Entry 7EHM (X-ray diffraction, 2.13 A resolution); this record covers chains A and B.

# Chain A (and B)
Molecule: Bifunctional methylenetetrahydrofolate dehydrogenase/cyclohydrolase, mitochondrial
From: Homo sapiens
Notes: EC 1.5.1.15, 3.5.4.9; chain B of this document is another copy of the same molecule, construct and numbering; everything in this record applies to it too
UniProt: P13995 (MTDC_HUMAN); numbering as in UniProt (aligned over 36-350)
Sequence (315 residues; each row starts with the number of its first residue):
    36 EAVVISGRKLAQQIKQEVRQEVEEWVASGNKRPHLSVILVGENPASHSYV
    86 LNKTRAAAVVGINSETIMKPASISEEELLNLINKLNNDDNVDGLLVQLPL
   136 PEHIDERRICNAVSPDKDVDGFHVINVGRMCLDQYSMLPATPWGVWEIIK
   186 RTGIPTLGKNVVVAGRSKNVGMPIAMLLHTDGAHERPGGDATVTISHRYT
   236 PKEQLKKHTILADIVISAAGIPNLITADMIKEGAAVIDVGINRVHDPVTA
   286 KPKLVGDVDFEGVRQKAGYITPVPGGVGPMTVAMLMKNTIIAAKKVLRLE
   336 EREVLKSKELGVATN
Unresolved in the structure: 218-221, 279-286, 331-350 (chain B: 218-221, 280-286, 331-350)
UniProt features mapped onto this chain:
  - binding site (substrate): Tyr-84 to Lys-88, Val-131 to Leu-133, Pro-309 to Gly-313
  - binding site (NAD(+)): Gly-200 to Ser-202, Arg-233
  - modified residue: Lys-50 (N6-acetyllysine)
  - cross-link: Lys-50 (Glycyl lysine isopeptide (Lys-Gly) (interchain with G-Cter in SUMO2))
  - mutagenesis: Asp-168 (D168A: Significant loss of NAD and NADP-dependent dehydrogenase specific activity; D168E: Complete loss of NAD and NADP-dependent dehydrogenase specific activity ...), Arg-201 (R201A/S/K: Complete loss of NAD and NADP-dependent dehydrogenase specific activity), Asp-225 (D225A/S/E: Complete loss of NAD and NADP-dependent dehydrogenase specific activity; D225N: 84% decrease in NAD-dependent dehydrogenase specific activity ...), Arg-233 (R233A: Significant loss of NAD and NADP-dependent dehydrogenase specific activity; R233K: 50% decrease in NAD and NADP-dependent dehydrogenase specific activity. Reduced affinity for magnesium ...)
Residues lining bound ligands:
  - J49 ((2S)-2-[[4-[(4-azanyl-6-oxidanyl-pyrimidin-5-yl)carbamoylamino]phenyl]carbonylamino]pentanedioic acid): Ser-83, Tyr-84, Asn-87, Lys-88, Leu-130, Val-131, Gln-132, Leu-133, Asp-155, Phe-157, Ile-276, Arg-278, Leu-289, Pro-309, Gly-310, Gly-313, Pro-314, Thr-316, Val-317
  - J4C ((2S)-2-[[4-[[1-[(3,4-dichlorophenyl)methyl]-3,7-dimethyl-2,6-bis(oxidanylidene)purin-8-yl]amino]phenyl]carbonylamino]pentanedioic acid), molecule 1: Asn-78, Ala-80, Tyr-84, Leu-133, Pro-134, Glu-141, Arg-142, Gly-156, Phe-157, Val-162, Met-165, Cys-166, Pro-174, Lys-203, Asn-204, Met-207, Pro-208, Met-211, Ile-276
  - J4C, molecule 2: Cys-166, Leu-167, Met-211
From the paper describing this entry:
  - conformationally variable residues (loop rearrangement, order/disorder transition, side-chain flip): Asp-168, Tyr-170, Ala-199 to Gly-206, His-214 to Thr-227, Arg-233
  - binding site for J4C: Ser-81, Gln-132, Leu-133, Glu-141, Arg-142, Phe-157, Val-162, Met-165, Leu-167, Pro-174, Met-207, Pro-208, Met-211
  - specificity-determining residues: Glu-141, Arg-142, Phe-157 (by similarity / conservation)

# Chain A / chain B interface
Pairs across the interface (75):
  Arg-142(A) / Leu-167(B)
  Arg-142(A) / Gln-169(B)
  Asn-146(A) / Gln-169(B)  hydrogen bond
  Val-159(A) / Ile-160(B)
  Val-159(A) / Gly-163(B)
  Val-159(A) / Arg-164(B)
  Val-159(A) / Leu-167(B)  hydrophobic
  Ile-160(A) / Ile-160(B)  hydrophobic
  Val-162(A) / Cys-166(B)  hydrophobic
  Val-162(A) / Leu-167(B)  hydrophobic
  Gly-163(A) / Val-159(B)
  Gly-163(A) / Gly-163(B)
  Arg-164(A) / Val-159(B)
  Met-165(A) / Lys-203(B)
  Cys-166(A) / Val-162(B)  hydrophobic
  Cys-166(A) / Cys-166(B)  hydrogen bond
  Cys-166(A) / Lys-203(B)  hydrogen bond (backbone-side chain)
  Leu-167(A) / Arg-142(B)
  Leu-167(A) / Val-159(B)  hydrophobic
  Asp-168(A) / Lys-203(B)  salt bridge
  Gln-169(A) / Arg-142(B)
  Gln-169(A) / Asn-146(B)  hydrogen bond
  Asn-195(A) / His-243(B)  hydrogen bond
  Lys-203(A) / Met-165(B)
  Lys-203(A) / Cys-166(B)  hydrogen bond (side chain-backbone)
  Lys-203(A) / Asp-168(B)  salt bridge
  Lys-203(A) / Met-211(B)
  Lys-203(A) / Thr-215(B)  hydrogen bond
  Met-207(A) / Met-207(B)  hydrophobic
  Met-207(A) / Met-211(B)  hydrophobic
  Met-207(A) / His-214(B)
  Met-211(A) / Met-207(B)  hydrophobic
  Met-211(A) / Met-211(B)  hydrophobic
  His-214(A) / Ile-230(B)
  His-214(A) / Ser-231(B)
  His-214(A) / His-232(B)  hydrogen bond (backbone-side chain)
  Thr-215(A) / Lys-203(B)  hydrogen bond
  Asp-216(A) / Arg-233(B)  salt bridge
  Asp-225(A) / His-232(B)  salt bridge
  Asp-225(A) / Arg-233(B)  salt bridge
  Ala-226(A) / His-232(B)
  Thr-227(A) / Thr-229(B)
  Thr-227(A) / Ile-230(B)
  Thr-227(A) / Ser-231(B)
  Thr-227(A) / His-232(B)  hydrogen bond (side chain-backbone)
  Thr-227(A) / Thr-235(B)  hydrogen bond
  Thr-227(A) / His-243(B)
  Val-228(A) / Val-228(B)
  Val-228(A) / Thr-229(B)
  Val-228(A) / Ile-230(B)  hydrogen bond (backbone-backbone)
  Thr-229(A) / Thr-227(B)
  Thr-229(A) / Val-228(B)
  Thr-229(A) / Thr-229(B)  hydrogen bond
  Ile-230(A) / His-214(B)  hydrogen bond (backbone-side chain)
  Ile-230(A) / Thr-227(B)
  Ile-230(A) / Val-228(B)  hydrogen bond (backbone-backbone)
  Ile-230(A) / Ile-230(B)  hydrophobic
  Ser-231(A) / His-214(B)
  Ser-231(A) / Thr-227(B)
  His-232(A) / His-214(B)
  His-232(A) / Asp-216(B)  salt bridge
  His-232(A) / Asp-225(B)  salt bridge
  His-232(A) / Ala-226(B)
  His-232(A) / Thr-227(B)  hydrogen bond (backbone-side chain)
  Arg-233(A) / Asp-216(B)  salt bridge
  Tyr-234(A) / Leu-192(B)  hydrophobic
  Tyr-234(A) / Gly-193(B)
  Tyr-234(A) / Asp-225(B)
  Thr-235(A) / Gly-193(B)  hydrogen bond (side chain-backbone)
  Thr-235(A) / Thr-227(B)  hydrogen bond
  Lys-242(A) / Leu-246(B)
  His-243(A) / Asn-195(B)  hydrogen bond
  His-243(A) / Thr-227(B)
  His-243(A) / Leu-246(B)
  Leu-246(A) / Lys-242(B)
Other interface residues (no listed pair), chain A (36 interface residues in all): Phe-157, Asn-204, Gln-239
Other interface residues (no listed pair), chain B (36 interface residues in all): Lys-194, Asn-204
Interface features reported in the paper:
  - residue pairs: Arg-233(A)/Asp-216(B) (salt bridge)

# Summary
The chain A/chain B interface involves 36 residues from each chain, with 19 hydrogen bonds and 8 salt bridges.
Polar contacts include Asp-168(A)/Lys-203(B), Asp-216(A)/Arg-233(B) and Asp-225(A)/His-232(B). The paper
describes a salt bridge between Arg-233(A) and Asp-216(B). The paper reports a binding site for J4C at
Ser-81(A), Gln-132(A) and Leu-133(A) among others; specificity determinants Glu-141(A), Arg-142(A) and
Phe-157(A).
Chain A and chain B are both Bifunctional methylenetetrahydrofolate dehydrogenase/cyclohydrolase,
mitochondrial (Homo sapiens); the structure, Human MTHFD2 in complex with compound 21 and 15, was determined
by X-ray diffraction together with 7EHJ, 7EHN and 7EHV from the same study.
